PDB entry 8I0Q | electron microscopy, 4.45 A resolution (low resolution: residue-level contacts below are approximate; hydrogen-bond / salt-bridge calls are withheld) | chains B and M of the 8 polymer chains in the assembly

# Chain B
Molecule: Beta-arrestin-1
From: Rattus norvegicus
Reference sequence: P29066 (ARRB1_RAT); residue numbers follow UniProt; this construct covers 1-418
Amino-acid sequence (418 residues; each row starts with the number of its first residue):
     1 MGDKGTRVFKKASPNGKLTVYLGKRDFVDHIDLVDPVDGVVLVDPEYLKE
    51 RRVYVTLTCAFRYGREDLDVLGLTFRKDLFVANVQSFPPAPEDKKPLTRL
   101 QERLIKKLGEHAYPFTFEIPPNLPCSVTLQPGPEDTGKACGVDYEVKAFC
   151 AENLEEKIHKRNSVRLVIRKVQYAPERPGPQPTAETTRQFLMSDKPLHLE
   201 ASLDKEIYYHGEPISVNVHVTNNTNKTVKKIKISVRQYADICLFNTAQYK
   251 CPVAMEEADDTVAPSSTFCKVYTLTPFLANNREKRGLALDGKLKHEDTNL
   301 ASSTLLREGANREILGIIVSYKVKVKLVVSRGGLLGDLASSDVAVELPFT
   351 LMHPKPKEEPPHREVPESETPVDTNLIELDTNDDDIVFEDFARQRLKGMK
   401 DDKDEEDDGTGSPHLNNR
Not modelled in the structure: 1-5, 369-418
Curated features (UniProtKB/Swiss-Prot):
  - binding site (1D-myo-inositol hexakisphosphate): Lys250, Met255, Lys324, Lys326
  - modified residue: Tyr47 (Phosphotyrosine), Ser412 (Phosphoserine)
  - mutagenesis: Val53 (V53D: Inhibits internalization of EDNRA, EDNRB and ADRB2. No effect on interaction with SRC; impairs ADRB2- and HTR1A-mediated ERK phosphorylation; impairs sequestration of ADRB2), Pro91 (P91G: Impairs interaction with SRC; impairs ADRB2- and HTR1A-mediated ERK phosphorylation; no effect on sequestration of ADRB2; when associated with E-121), Pro121 (P121E: Impairs interaction with SRC; impairs ADRB2- and HTR1A-mediated ERK phosphorylation; no effect on sequestration of ADRB2; when associated with G-91), Ser412 (S412A: Abolishes phosphorylation and inhibits ADRB2 endocytosis; no effect on interaction with ADRB2; S412D: Impairs interaction with SRC ...)

# Chain M
Molecule: Fab30 Light Chain
From: Mus musculus
Amino-acid sequence (215 residues; numbered 1 to 215; the number before each row is that of its first residue):
     1 SDIQMTQSPSSLSASVGDRVTITCRASQSVSSAVAWYQQKPGKAPKLLIY
    51 SASSLYSGVPSRFSGSRSGTDFTLTISSLQPEDFATYYCQQYKYVPVTFG
   101 QGTKVEIKRTVAAPSVFIFPPSDSQLKSGTASVVCLLNNFYPREAKVQWK
   151 VDNALQSGNSQESVTEQDSKDSTYSLSSTLTLSKADYEKHKVYACEVTHQ
   201 GLSSPVTKSFNRGEC
Not modelled in the structure: 107-215
Disulfides: Cys24-Cys89

# Chain B / chain M interface
Residue-residue contacts (9; chain B residue first):
  Arg7(B) with Ser31(M); Ser32(M); Arg67(M)
  Val365(B) with Tyr92(M); Lys93(M)
  Glu367(B) with Lys93(M); Tyr94(M); Val95(M)
  Ser368(B) with Val95(M)
Interface residues without a listed pair, chain B (5 interface residues in all): Pro366

# Overview
5 residues of chain B and 7 residues of chain M are in contact. From UniProt: 4 residues binding
1D-myo-inositol hexakisphosphate and 4 mutagenesis sites on chain B.
Here chain B is Beta-arrestin-1 (Rattus norvegicus) and chain M is Fab30 Light Chain (Mus musculus). Entry
8I0Q (Structure of beta-arrestin1 in complex with a phosphopeptide corresponding to the human C-X-C chemokine
receptor type ...) was determined by electron microscopy together with 8GO8, 8GOC, 8GOO, 8GP3, 8I0N, 8I0Z and
8I10 from the same study.
